5NP1 - chain A; structure by electron microscopy, 5.70 A resolution (low resolution: residue-level contacts below are approximate; hydrogen-bond / salt-bridge calls are withheld).

Chain A:
Molecule: Serine-protein kinase ATM
From: Homo sapiens
Notes: EC 2.7.11.1
UniProtKB: Q13315 (ATM_HUMAN); numbering as in UniProt (aligned over 1-3056)
Amino-acid sequence (3066 residues; each row starts with the number of its first residue; numbers below 1 keep their minus sign (Met-9 is residue -9)):
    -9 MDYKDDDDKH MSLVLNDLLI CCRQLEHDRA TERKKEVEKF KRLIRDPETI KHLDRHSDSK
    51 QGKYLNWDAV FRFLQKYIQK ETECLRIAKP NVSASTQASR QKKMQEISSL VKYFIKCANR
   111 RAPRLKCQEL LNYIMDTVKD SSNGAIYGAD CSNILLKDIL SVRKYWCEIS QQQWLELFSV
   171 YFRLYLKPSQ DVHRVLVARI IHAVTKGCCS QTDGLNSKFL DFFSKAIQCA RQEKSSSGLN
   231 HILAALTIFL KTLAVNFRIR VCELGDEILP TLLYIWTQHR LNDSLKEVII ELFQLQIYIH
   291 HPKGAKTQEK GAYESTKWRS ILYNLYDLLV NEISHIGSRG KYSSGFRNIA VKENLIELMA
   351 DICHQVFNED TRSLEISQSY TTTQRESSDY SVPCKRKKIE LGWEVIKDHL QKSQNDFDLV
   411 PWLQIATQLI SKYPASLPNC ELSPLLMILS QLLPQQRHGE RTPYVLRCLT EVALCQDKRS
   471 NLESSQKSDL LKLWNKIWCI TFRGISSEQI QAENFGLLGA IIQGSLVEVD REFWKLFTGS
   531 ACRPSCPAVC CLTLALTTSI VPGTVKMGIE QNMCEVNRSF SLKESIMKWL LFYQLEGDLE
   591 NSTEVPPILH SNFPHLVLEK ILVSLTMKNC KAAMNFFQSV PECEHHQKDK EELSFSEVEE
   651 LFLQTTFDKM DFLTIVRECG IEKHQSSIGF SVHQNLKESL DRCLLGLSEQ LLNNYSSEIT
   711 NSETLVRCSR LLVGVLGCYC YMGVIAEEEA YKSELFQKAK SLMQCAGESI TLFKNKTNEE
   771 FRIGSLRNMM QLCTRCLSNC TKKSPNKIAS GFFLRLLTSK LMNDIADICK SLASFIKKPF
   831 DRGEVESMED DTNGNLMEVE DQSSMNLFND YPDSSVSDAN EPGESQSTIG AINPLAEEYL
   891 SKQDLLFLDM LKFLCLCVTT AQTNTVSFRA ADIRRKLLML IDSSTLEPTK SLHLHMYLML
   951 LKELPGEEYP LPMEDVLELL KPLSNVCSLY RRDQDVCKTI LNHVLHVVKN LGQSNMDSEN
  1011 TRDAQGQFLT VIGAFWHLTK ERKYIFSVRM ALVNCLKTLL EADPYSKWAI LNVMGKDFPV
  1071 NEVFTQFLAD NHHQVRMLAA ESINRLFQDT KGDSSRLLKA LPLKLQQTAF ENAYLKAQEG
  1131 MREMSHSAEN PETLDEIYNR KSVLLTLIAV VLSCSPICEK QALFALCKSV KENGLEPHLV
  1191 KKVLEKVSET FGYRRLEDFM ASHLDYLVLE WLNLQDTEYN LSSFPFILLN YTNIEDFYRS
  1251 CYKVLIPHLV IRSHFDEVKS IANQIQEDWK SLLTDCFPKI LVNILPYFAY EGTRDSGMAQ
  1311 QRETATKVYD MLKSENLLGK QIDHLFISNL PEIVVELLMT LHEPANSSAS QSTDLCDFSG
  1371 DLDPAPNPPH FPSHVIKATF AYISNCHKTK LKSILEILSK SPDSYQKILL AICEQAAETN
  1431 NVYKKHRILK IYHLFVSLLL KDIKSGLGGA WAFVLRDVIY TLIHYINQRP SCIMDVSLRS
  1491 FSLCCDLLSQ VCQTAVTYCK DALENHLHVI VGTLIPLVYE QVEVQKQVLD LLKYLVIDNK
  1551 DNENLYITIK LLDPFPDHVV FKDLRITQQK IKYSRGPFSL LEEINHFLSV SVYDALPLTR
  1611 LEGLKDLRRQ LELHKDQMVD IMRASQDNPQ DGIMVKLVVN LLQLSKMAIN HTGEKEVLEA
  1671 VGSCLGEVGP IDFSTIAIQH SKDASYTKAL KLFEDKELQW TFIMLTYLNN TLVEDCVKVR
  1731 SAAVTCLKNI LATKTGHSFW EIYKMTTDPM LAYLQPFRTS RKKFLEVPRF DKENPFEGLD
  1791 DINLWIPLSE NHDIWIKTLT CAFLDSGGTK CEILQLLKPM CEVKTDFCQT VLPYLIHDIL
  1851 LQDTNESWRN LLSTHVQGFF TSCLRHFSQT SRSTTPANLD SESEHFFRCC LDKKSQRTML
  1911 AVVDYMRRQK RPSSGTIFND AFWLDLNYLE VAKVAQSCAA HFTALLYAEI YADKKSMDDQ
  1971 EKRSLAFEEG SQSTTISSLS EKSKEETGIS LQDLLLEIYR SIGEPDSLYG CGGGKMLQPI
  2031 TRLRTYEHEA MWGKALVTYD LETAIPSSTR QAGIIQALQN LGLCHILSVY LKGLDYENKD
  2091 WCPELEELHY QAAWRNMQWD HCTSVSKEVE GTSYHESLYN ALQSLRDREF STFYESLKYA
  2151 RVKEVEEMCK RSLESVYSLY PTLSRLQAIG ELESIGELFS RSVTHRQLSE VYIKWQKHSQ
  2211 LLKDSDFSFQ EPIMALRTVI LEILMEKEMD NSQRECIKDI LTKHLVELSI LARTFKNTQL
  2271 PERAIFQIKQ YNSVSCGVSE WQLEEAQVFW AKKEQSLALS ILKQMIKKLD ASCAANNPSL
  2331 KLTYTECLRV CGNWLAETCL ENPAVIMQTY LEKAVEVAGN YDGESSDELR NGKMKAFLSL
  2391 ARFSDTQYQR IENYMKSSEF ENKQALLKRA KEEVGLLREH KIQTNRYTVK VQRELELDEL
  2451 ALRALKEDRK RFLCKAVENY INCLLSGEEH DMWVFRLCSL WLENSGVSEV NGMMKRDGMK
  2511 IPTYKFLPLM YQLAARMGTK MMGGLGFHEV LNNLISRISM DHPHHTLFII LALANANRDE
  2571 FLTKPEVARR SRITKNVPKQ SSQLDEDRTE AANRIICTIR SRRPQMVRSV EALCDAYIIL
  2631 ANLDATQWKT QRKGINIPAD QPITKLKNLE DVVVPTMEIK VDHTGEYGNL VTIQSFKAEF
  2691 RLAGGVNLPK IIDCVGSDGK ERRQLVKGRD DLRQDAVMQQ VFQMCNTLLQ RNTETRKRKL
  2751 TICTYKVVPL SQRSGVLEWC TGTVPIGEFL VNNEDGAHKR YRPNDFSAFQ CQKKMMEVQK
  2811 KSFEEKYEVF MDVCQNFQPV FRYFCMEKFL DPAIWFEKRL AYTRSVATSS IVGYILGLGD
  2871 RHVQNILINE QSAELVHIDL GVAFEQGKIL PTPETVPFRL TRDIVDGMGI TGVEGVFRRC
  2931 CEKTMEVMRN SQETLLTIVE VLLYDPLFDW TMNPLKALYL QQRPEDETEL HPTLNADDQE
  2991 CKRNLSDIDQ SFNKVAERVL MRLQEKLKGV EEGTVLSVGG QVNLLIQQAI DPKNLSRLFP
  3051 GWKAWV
Unresolved in the structure: -9 to 2, 46-57, 80-91, 131-141, 289-304, 326-337, 359-410, 423-431, 534-536, 550-554, 592-602, 665-679, 762-822, 862-874, 891-919, 934-942, 983-986, 1026-1032, 1092-1103, 1178-1189, 1203-1209, 1223-1235, 1272-1275, 1312-1333, 1401-1407, 1502-1511, 1587-1590, 1771-1796, 1977-1994, 2024-2073, 2087-2093, 2117-2122, 2138-2140, 2192-2193, 2325-2327, 2371-2375, 2414-2448, 2529-2532, 2572-2594, 2635-2641, 2807-2812, 2971-2997
Construct notes: initiating methionine (-9); expression tag (-8 to 0)
From the paper describing this entry:
  - conformationally variable residues (order/disorder transition): Lys2966 to Glu2979
  - disease-associated variants - R2486P, R2849P: decreased stability (citing earlier work)
  - post-translational modification sites: Ser1981, Cys2991, Ser2996, Lys3016 (citing earlier work)
  - mutagenesis - S1981A: unchanged catalytic activity (citing earlier work)

Summary:
The paper reports that R2486P and R2849P reduce stability; modification sites Ser1981, Cys2991 and Ser2996
among others.
Chain A is Serine-protein kinase ATM (Homo sapiens); the structure, Open protomer of human ATM (Ataxia
telangiectasia mutated), was determined by electron microscopy (same publication as 5NP0).
